PDB entry 7HP9 | X-ray diffraction, 2.16 A resolution | chains A and B

# Chain A
Molecule: Serine protease subunit NS2B
Organism: Zika virus
Reference sequence: Q32ZE1 (POLG_ZIKV); residues 46-89 here correspond to UniProt positions 1414-1457 (UniProt number = residue number + 1368)
Sequence (46 residues; row label = number of the first residue in the row):
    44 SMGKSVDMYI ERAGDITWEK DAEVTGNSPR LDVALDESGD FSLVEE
Unresolved in the structure: 44-49, 89
Construct notes: expression tag (44-45)
Ligand contacts: A1BGP ({2-[(3R)-piperidin-3-yl]-1,3-thiazol-4-yl}[(3S)-3-(pyridin-3-yl)pyrrolidin-1-yl]methanone): Ser81, Gly82, Asp83

# Chain B
Molecule: Serine protease NS3
Organism: Zika virus
Notes: EC 3.4.21.91, 3.6.1.15, 3.6.4.13
Reference sequence: Q32ZE1 (POLG_ZIKV); residues 11-177 here correspond to UniProt positions 1509-1675 (UniProt number = residue number + 1498)
Sequence (168 residues; each row starts with the number of its first residue):
    10 MKEVKKGETT DGVYRVMTRR LLGSTQVGVG VMQEGVFHTM WHVTKGAALR SGEGRLDPYW
    70 GDVKQDLVSY CGPWKLDAAW DGLSEVQLLA VPPGERAKNI QTLPGIFKTK DGDIGAVALD
   130 YPAGTSGSPI LDKCGRVIGL YGNGVVIKNG SYVSAITQGK REEETPVE
Unresolved in the structure: 10-15, 172-177
Construct notes: initiating methionine (10); conflict Lys107 (Arg1605 in Q32ZE1)
Ligand contacts: A1BGP ({2-[(3R)-piperidin-3-yl]-1,3-thiazol-4-yl}[(3S)-3-(pyridin-3-yl)pyrrolidin-1-yl]methanone): His51, Asp75, Asp129, Tyr130, Pro131, Ala132, Ser135, Gly151, Asn152, Gly153, Tyr161
Curated features (UniProtKB/Swiss-Prot):
  - active site (Charge relay system): His51, Asp75, Ser135

# Interface between chain A and chain B
Residue-residue contacts (92):
  Asp50(A) with Thr27(B)
  Met51(A) with Met26(B); Val52(B); Thr53(B); Leu58(B); Arg59(B), hydrogen bond (backbone-backbone)
  Tyr52(A) with Arg24(B); Val25(B); Met26(B), hydrogen bond (backbone-backbone); Arg28(B); Ser33(B); Arg59(B)
  Ile53(A) with Tyr23(B), hydrophobic; Arg24(B); Met41(B), hydrophobic; Phe46(B), hydrophobic; Leu58(B), hydrophobic; Arg59(B), hydrogen bond (backbone-backbone); Ser60(B); Leu65(B), hydrophobic
  Glu54(A) with Tyr23(B); Arg24(B), hydrogen bond (backbone-backbone)
  Arg55(A) with Glu17(B); Thr19(B); Asp20(B), hydrogen bond (side chain-backbone); Gly21(B); Val22(B); Tyr23(B)
  Ala56(A) with Val22(B), hydrogen bond (backbone-backbone); Arg24(B); Val100(B), hydrophobic; Ala106(B)
  Gly57(A) with Gly21(B); Val22(B), hydrogen bond (backbone-backbone)
  Asp58(A) with Leu98(B)
  Ile59(A) with Gly21(B); Val40(B), hydrophobic; Leu140(B), hydrophobic; Gly144(B); Val146(B), hydrophobic
  Thr60(A) with Asn108(B), hydrogen bond (backbone-side chain); Leu140(B)
  Trp61(A) with Glu94(B); Val95(B); Gln96(B); Gln110(B); Leu140(B); Asp141(B); Lys142(B)
  Glu62(A) with Gln96(B), hydrogen bond (backbone-side chain); Asn108(B)
  Ala65(A) with Gln96(B); Asn108(B)
  Glu66(A) with Ile109(B); Gln110(B), hydrogen bond (backbone-backbone)
  Val67(A) with Glu94(B); Gln110(B)
  Thr68(A) with Ile109(B); Gln110(B), hydrogen bond (backbone-backbone); Thr111(B), hydrogen bond (backbone-side chain); Leu128(B)
  Gly69(A) with Thr111(B), hydrogen bond (backbone-side chain); Ala127(B)
  Asn70(A) with Leu112(B); Ala127(B)
  Ser71(A) with Leu112(B), hydrogen bond (side chain-backbone); Pro113(B); Gly114(B)
  Pro72(A) with Gly114(B); Ile115(B), hydrogen bond (backbone-backbone)
  Arg73(A) with Ile115(B); Lys117(B)
  Leu74(A) with Ile115(B), hydrogen bond (backbone-backbone); Phe116(B); Lys117(B), hydrogen bond (backbone-backbone); Ile156(B), hydrophobic
  Asp75(A) with Lys117(B)
  Val76(A) with Phe116(B), hydrophobic; Lys117(B), hydrogen bond (backbone-backbone); Thr118(B)
  Leu78(A) with Lys73(B)
  Asp79(A) with Lys73(B)
  Ser81(A) with Val72(B)
  Gly82(A) with Val72(B); Lys73(B); Asn152(B), hydrogen bond (backbone-side chain)
  Phe84(A) with Phe116(B), hydrophobic; Asn152(B); Gly153(B); Val154(B)
  Leu86(A) with Val155(B); Ile156(B), hydrophobic
Interface residues without a listed pair, chain A (33 interface residues in all): Glu80, Ser85
Interface residues without a listed pair, chain B (56 interface residues in all): Val36, Ala57, Val162, Ala164

# Overview
33 residues of chain A face 56 of chain B across their interface; the contacts include 19 hydrogen bonds.
Polar contacts include Arg55(A)-Asp20(B), Thr60(A)-Asn108(B) and Glu62(A)-Gln96(B). Compound A1BGP is bound
between chain A and chain B. UniProt lists 3 active-site residues on chain B.
Here chain A is Serine protease subunit NS2B and chain B is Serine protease NS3, both from Zika virus. Entry
7HP9 (PanDDA analysis group deposition -- Crystal Structure of ZIKV NS2B-NS3 protease in complex with
ASAP-0015097-001) was determined by X-ray diffraction.
